Entry 6VBW (electron microscopy, 3.20 A resolution); this record covers chains K and E of the 13 polymer chains in the assembly.

Chain K:
Molecule: 61-nt RNA strand
Sequence (61 nucleotides; each row starts with the number of its first residue):
     1 CUGAUAACUUACAGGACGCUUUGGCUUCAUUGCUUUUCAGGUGAACUGCC
    51 GAGUAGGUAGA

Chain E:
Name: Cas7
Source organism: Vibrio cholerae
Sequence (352 residues; numbered 1 to 352; the number before each row is that of its first residue):
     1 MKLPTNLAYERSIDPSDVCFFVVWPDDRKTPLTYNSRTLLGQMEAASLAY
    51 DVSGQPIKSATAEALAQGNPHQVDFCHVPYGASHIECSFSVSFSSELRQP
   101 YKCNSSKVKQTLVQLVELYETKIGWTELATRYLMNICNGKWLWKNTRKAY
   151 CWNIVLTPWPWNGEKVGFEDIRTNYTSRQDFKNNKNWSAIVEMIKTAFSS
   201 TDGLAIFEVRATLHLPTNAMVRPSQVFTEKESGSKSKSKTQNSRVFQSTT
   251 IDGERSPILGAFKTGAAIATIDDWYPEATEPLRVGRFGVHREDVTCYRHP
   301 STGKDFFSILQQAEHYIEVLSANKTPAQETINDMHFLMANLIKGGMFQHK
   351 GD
Disordered / not traced: 230-239, 351-352

Interface between chain K and chain E:
Residue-residue contacts (42):
  U22(K) with Tyr101(E), hydrogen bond to the sugar
  G23(K) with Ala8(E), sugar contact; Tyr9(E), hydrogen bond to the sugar; Glu10(E), phosphate contact; Tyr101(E), sugar contact; Gly345(E), sugar contact; Met346(E), base contact
  G24(K) with Glu10(E), phosphate contact; Arg11(E), salt bridge to the phosphate; Lys343(E), phosphate contact; Gly344(E), sugar contact; Gly345(E), hydrogen bond to the sugar; Met346(E), base contact
  C25(K) with Arg11(E), salt bridge to the phosphate; Phe262(E), sugar contact; Arg283(E), sugar contact
  U26(K) with Trp143(E), base contact; Phe262(E), sugar contact; Lys263(E), hydrogen bond to the base; Ala266(E), phosphate contact; Arg283(E), salt bridge to the phosphate; Arg291(E), hydrogen bond to the base
  U27(K) with Gln225(E), hydrogen bond to the sugar; Val226(E), base contact; Phe227(E), base contact; Thr228(E), base contact; Gln247(E), phosphate contact; Lys263(E), phosphate contact
  C28(K) with Ser224(E), phosphate contact; Gln225(E), hydrogen bond to the phosphate; Lys263(E), salt bridge to the phosphate
  A29(K) with Lys144(E), salt bridge to the phosphate
  U30(K) with Arg222(E), salt bridge to the phosphate; Ser243(E), hydrogen bond to the base
  U31(K) with Leu39(E), sugar contact; Leu40(E), sugar contact; Gly41(E), phosphate contact; Val73(E), base contact
  G32(K) with Leu40(E), phosphate contact; Gln42(E), hydrogen bond to the phosphate
  C33(K) with Leu39(E), phosphate contact; Leu40(E), hydrogen bond to the phosphate
Also at the interface, not in a pair above, chain E (30 interface residues in all): Arg286

Overview:
The interface between chain K and chain E involves 12 residues on one side and 30 on the other; the contacts
include 10 hydrogen bonds and 6 salt bridges. Among the polar pairs are U26(K)-Lys263(E), U26(K)-Arg291(E) and
U30(K)-Ser243(E).
Chain K is a 61-nt RNA strand and chain E is Cas7 (Vibrio cholerae); the structure, Cryo-EM structure of
Cascade-TniQ-dsDNA ternary complex, was determined by electron microscopy, deposited together with 6V9Q.
